8TKM - chains A and B of the 4 polymer chains in the assembly; structure by X-ray diffraction, 2.80 A resolution.

[Chain A (and B)]
Name: Nuclear factor NF-kappa-B p50 subunit
Organism: Mus musculus
Notes: chain B of this document is another copy of the same molecule, construct and numbering; everything in this record applies to it too
UniProtKB: P25799 (NFKB1_MOUSE); residue numbers follow UniProt; this construct covers 39-350
Sequence (312 residues; numbered 39 to 350; the number before each row is that of its first residue):
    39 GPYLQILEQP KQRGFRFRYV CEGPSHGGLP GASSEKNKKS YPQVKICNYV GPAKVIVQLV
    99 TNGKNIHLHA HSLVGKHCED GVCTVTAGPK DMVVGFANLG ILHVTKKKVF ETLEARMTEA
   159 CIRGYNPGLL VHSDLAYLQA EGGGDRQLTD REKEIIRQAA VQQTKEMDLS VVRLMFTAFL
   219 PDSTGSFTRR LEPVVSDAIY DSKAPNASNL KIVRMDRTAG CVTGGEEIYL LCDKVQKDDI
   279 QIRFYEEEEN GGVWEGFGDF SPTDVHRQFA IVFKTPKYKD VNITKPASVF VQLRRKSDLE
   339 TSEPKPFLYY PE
What the authors report for this chain:
  - binding site for 17-mer kappaB DNA: Arg54, Arg56, Tyr57, Glu60, His64, Lys241, Gln274
  - binding site for 17-mer kappaB DNA: Glu60, Lys241

[Chain A / chain B interface]
Pairs across the interface - 32 pairs, chain A then chain B:
  Val251(A) with His304(B)
  Arg252(A) with Glu265(B), salt bridge; Tyr267(B), hydrogen bond; Asp302(B), salt bridge; Val310(B)
  Met253(A) with Tyr267(B), hydrogen bond (backbone-side chain)
  Asp254(A) with Asp254(B); Tyr267(B)
  Arg255(A) with Arg255(B)
  Tyr267(A) with Arg252(B); Met253(B), hydrogen bond (side chain-backbone); Asp254(B); Tyr267(B), hydrophobic; Leu269(B), hydrophobic
  Leu269(A) with Tyr267(B), hydrophobic; Leu269(B), hydrophobic; His304(B); Ala308(B), hydrophobic; Val310(B), hydrophobic
  Cys270(A) with His304(B), hydrogen bond (backbone-side chain)
  Asp302(A) with Arg252(B), salt bridge
  His304(A) with Val251(B); Leu269(B); Cys270(B), hydrogen bond (side chain-backbone); Phe307(B), hydrogen bond (side chain-backbone)
  Arg305(A) with Phe307(B)
  Phe307(A) with His304(B), hydrogen bond (backbone-side chain); Arg305(B); Phe307(B), hydrophobic
  Ala308(A) with Leu269(B), hydrophobic
  Val310(A) with Arg252(B); Leu269(B), hydrophobic
Other interface residues (no listed pair), chain A (16 interface residues in all): Glu265, Asp271
Other interface residues (no listed pair), chain B (16 interface residues in all): Asp271

[Overview]
The chain A/chain B interface involves 16 residues from each chain, with 7 hydrogen bonds and 3 salt bridges.
Polar pairs include Arg252(A)-Glu265(B), Arg252(A)-Asp302(B) and Arg252(A)-Tyr267(B). From the paper: a
binding site for 17-mer kappaB DNA at Arg54(A), Arg56(A) and Tyr57(A) among others.
Chain A and chain B are both Nuclear factor NF-kappa-B p50 subunit (Mus musculus); the structure, Murine
NF-kappaB p50 Rel Homology Region homodimer in complex with 17-mer kappaB DNA from human interleukin-6 ...,
was determined by X-ray diffraction together with 8TKL and 8TKN from the same study.
